3IYD - chains D and E of the 10 polymer chains in the assembly; structure by electron microscopy, 19.80 A resolution (very low resolution: no residue pairs are listed; an interface is given only as per-side residue counts).

# Chain D
Protein: DNA-directed RNA polymerase subunit beta
Notes: EC 2.7.7.6
UniProtKB: P0A8T7 (RPOC_ECOLI); residues 1-1407 here = UniProt positions 1-1407
Chain sequence (1413 residues; numbered 1 to 1413; the number before each row is that of its first residue):
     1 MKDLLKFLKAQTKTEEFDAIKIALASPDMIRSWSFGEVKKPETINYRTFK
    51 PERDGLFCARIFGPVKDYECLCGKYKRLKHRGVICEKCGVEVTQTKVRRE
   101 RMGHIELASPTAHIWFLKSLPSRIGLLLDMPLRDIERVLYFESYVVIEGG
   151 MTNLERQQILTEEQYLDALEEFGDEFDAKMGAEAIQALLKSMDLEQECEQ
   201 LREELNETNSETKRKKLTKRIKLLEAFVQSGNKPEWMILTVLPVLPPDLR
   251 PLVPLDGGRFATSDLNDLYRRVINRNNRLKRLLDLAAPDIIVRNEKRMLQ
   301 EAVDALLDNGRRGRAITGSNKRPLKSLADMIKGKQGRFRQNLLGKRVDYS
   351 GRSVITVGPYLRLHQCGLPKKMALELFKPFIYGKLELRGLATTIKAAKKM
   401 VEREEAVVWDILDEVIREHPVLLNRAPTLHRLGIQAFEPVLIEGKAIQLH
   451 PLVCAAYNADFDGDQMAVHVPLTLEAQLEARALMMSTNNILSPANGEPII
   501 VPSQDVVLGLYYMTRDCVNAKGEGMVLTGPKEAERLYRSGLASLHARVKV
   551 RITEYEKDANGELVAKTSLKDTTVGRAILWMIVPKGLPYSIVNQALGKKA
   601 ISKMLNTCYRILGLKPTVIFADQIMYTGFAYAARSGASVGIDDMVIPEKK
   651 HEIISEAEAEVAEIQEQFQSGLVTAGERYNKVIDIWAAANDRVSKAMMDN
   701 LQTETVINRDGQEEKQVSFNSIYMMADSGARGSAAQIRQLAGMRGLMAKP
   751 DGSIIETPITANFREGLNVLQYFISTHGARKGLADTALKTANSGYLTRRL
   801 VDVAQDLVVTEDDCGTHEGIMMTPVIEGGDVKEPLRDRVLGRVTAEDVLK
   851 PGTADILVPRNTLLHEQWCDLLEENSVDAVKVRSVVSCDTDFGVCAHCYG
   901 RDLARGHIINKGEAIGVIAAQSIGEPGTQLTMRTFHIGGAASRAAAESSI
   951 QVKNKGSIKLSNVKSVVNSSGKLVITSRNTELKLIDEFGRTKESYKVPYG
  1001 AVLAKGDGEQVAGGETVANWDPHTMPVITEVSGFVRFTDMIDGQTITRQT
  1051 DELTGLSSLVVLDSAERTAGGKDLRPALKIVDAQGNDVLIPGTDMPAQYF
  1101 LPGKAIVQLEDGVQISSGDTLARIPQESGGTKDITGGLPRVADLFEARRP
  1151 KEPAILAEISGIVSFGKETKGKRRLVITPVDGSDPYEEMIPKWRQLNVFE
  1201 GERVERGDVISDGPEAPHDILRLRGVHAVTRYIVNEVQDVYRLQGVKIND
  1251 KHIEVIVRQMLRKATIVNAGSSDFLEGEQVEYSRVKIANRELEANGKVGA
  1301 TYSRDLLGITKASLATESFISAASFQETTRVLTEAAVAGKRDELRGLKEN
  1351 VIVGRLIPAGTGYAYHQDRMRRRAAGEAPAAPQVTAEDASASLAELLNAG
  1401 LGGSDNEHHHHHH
Not modelled in the structure: 1-14, 1383-1413
Construct notes: expression tag (1408-1413)
UniProt features mapped onto this chain:
  - binding site (Zn(2+)): C70, C72, C85, C88, C814, C888, C895, C898
  - binding site (Mg(2+)): D460, D462, D464
  - modified residue: K983 (N6-acetyllysine)
  - mutagenesis: Q504 (Q504P: Resistant to antibiotics salinamide A and B), N690 (N690D: Resistant to antibiotics salinamide A and B), M697 (M697V: Resistant to antibiotics salinamide A and B), A735 (A735T: Resistant to antibiotics salinamide A and B), R738 (R738C/H/P/S: Resistant to antibiotics salinamide A and B), A748 (A748E: Resistant to antibiotics salinamide A and B), P758 (P758S/T: Resistant to antibiotics salinamide A and B), F763 (F763C: Resistant to antibiotics salinamide A and B), S775 (S775A: Resistant to antibiotics salinamide A and B), A779 (A779T/V: Resistant to antibiotics salinamide A and B), R780 (R780C: Resistant to antibiotics salinamide A and B), G782 (G782A/C: Resistant to antibiotics salinamide A and B), 1 further mutagenesis entry in UniProt

# Chain E
Protein: DNA-directed RNA polymerase subunit omega
From: Escherichia coli K-12
Notes: EC 2.7.7.6
UniProtKB: P0A800 (RPOZ_ECOLI); residues 2-91 here = UniProt positions 2-91
Chain sequence (90 residues; row label = number of the first residue in the row):
     2 ARVTVQDAVEKIGNRFDLVLVAARRARQMQVGGKDPLVPEENDKTTVIAL
    52 REIEEGLINNQILDVRERQEQQEQEAAELQAVTAIAEGRR

# Interface between chain D and chain E
At this resolution (20 A) residue pairs are not listed: 42 residues of chain D and 47 of chain E lie at the interface.

# Overview
42 residues of chain D and 47 residues of chain E are in contact. From UniProt: 8 Zn2+-binding residues, 3
Mg2+-binding residues and 13 mutagenesis sites on chain D.
Here chain D is DNA-directed RNA polymerase subunit beta and chain E is DNA-directed RNA polymerase subunit
omega (Escherichia coli K-12). Entry 3IYD (Three-dimensional EM structure of an intact activator-dependent
transcription initiation complex) was determined by electron microscopy.
